1LO5 - chains A and D of the 4 polymer chains in the assembly; structure by X-ray diffraction, 3.20 A resolution.

Chain A:
Molecule: HLA class II histocompatibility antigen, DR alpha chain
Source organism: Homo sapiens
Notes: fragment: extracellular domain
UniProtKB: P01903 (2DRA_HUMAN); residues 1-182 here correspond to UniProt positions 26-207 (UniProt number = residue number + 25)
Sequence (182 residues; numbered 1 to 182; the number before each row is that of its first residue):
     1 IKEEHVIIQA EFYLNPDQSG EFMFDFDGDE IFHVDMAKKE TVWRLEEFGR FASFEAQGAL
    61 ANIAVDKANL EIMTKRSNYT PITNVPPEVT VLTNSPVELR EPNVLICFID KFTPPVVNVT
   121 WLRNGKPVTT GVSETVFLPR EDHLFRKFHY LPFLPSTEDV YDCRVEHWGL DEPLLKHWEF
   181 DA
Not modelled in the structure: 1-3
Disulfides: Cys-107/Cys-163
Reported in the primary citation:
  - conformationally variable residues (side-chain flip): Lys-39

Chain D:
Molecule: enterotoxin A
Source organism: Staphylococcus aureus
UniProtKB: P0A0L2 (ETXA_STAAU); residues 1-233 here correspond to UniProt positions 25-257 (UniProt number = residue number + 24)
Sequence (233 residues; row label = number of the first residue in the row):
     1 SEKSEEINEK DLRKKSELQG TALGNLKQIY YYNEKAKTEN KESHDQFLQH TILFKGFFTD
    61 HSWYNDLLVD FDSKDIVDKY KGKKVDLYGA YYGYQCAGGT PNKTACMYGG VTLHDNNRLT
   121 EEKKVPINLW LDGKQNTVPL ETVKTNKKNV TVQELDLQAR RYLQEKYNLY NSDVFDGKVQ
   181 RGLIVFHTST EPSVNYDLFG AQGQYSNTLL RIYRDNKTIN SENMHIAIYL YTS
Sequence notes: engineered mutation Ala-227 (Asp251 in P0A0L2)
Disulfides: Cys-96/Cys-106
Reported in the primary citation:
  - contacts within the chain: His-50/Asp-70

Interface between chain A and chain D:
Pairs across the interface (20; chain A residue first):
  Tyr-13(A) / Phe-47(D)  hydrogen bond (side chain-backbone)
  Asp-17(A) / Gln-49(D)  hydrogen bond (backbone-side chain)
  Gln-18(A) / Gln-46(D)  hydrogen bond
  Gln-18(A) / Phe-47(D)
  Gln-18(A) / Leu-48(D)
  Gln-18(A) / Gln-49(D)
  Met-36(A) / Leu-48(D)  hydrophobic
  Met-36(A) / His-50(D)
  Ala-37(A) / His-50(D)
  Ala-37(A) / Arg-214(D)
  Lys-39(A) / His-50(D)
  Lys-39(A) / Asp-70(D)  salt bridge
  Lys-39(A) / Arg-211(D)
  Gln-57(A) / Gln-95(D)  hydrogen bond (side chain-backbone)
  Leu-60(A) / Phe-47(D)
  Leu-60(A) / Leu-48(D)  hydrophobic
  Ile-63(A) / Phe-47(D)  hydrophobic
  Ala-64(A) / Phe-47(D)  hydrophobic
  Lys-67(A) / Gln-46(D)  hydrogen bond (side chain-backbone)
  Lys-67(A) / Phe-47(D)
Also at the interface, not in a pair above, chain A (15 interface residues in all): Ser-19, Gly-20, Lys-38, Ala-61
Also at the interface, not in a pair above, chain D (13 interface residues in all): His-44, Cys-96, Ala-97, Gly-98
Interface features reported in the paper:
  - pairs named by the authors: Gln-18(A)/Gln-46(D), Lys-39(A)/Asp-70(D) (salt bridge), Gln-57(A)/Gln-95(D), Leu-60(A)/Phe-47(D) (hydrophobic contact), Ile-63(A)/Phe-47(D) (hydrophobic contact), Ala-64(A)/Phe-47(D) (hydrophobic contact)
  - interface residues, chain D: Phe-47(D), Leu-48(D), His-50(D)

In short:
15 residues of chain A and 13 residues of chain D are in contact; the contacts include 5 hydrogen bonds and 1
salt bridge. Among the polar pairs are Lys-39(A)/Asp-70(D), Tyr-13(A)/Phe-47(D) and Asp-17(A)/Gln-49(D). The
paper describes contacts between Gln-18(A) and Gln-46(D) and Gln-57(A) and Gln-95(D); a salt bridge between
Lys-39(A) and Asp-70(D); hydrophobic contacts between Leu-60(A) and Phe-47(D), Ile-63(A) and Phe-47(D) and
Ala-64(A) and Phe-47(D). The paper reports interface residues Phe-47(D), Leu-48(D) and His-50(D);
conformational variability at Lys-39(A).
Chain A is HLA class II histocompatibility antigen, DR alpha chain (Homo sapiens) and chain D is enterotoxin A
(Staphylococcus aureus); the structure, Crystal structure of the D227A variant of Staphylococcal enterotoxin A
in complex with human MHC class ..., was determined by X-ray diffraction.
